PDB entry 7CJ0 | X-ray diffraction, 2.50 A resolution | chains E and F of the 4 polymer chains in the assembly

# Chain E
Name: Histone H3.3
Organism: Homo sapiens
UniProtKB: P84243 (H33_HUMAN); residues 57-135 here correspond to UniProt positions 58-136 (UniProt number = residue number + 1)
Amino-acid sequence (79 residues; each row starts with the number of its first residue):
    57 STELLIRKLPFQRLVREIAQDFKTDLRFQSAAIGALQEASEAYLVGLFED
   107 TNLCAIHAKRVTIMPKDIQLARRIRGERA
Not modelled in the structure: 57, 135
Swiss-Prot annotation at these positions:
  - modified residue: Ser57 (Phosphoserine), Lys64 (N6-(2-hydroxyisobutyryl)lysine), Lys79 (N6,N6,N6-trimethyllysine), Thr80 (Phosphothreonine), Ser86 (Phosphoserine), Thr107 (Phosphothreonine), Lys115 (N6-acetyllysine), Lys122 (N6-(2-hydroxyisobutyryl)lysine)

# Chain F
Name: Histone H4
Organism: Homo sapiens
UniProtKB: P62805 (H4_HUMAN); residues 1-102 here correspond to UniProt positions 2-103 (UniProt number = residue number + 1)
Amino-acid sequence (102 residues; numbered 1 to 102; the number before each row is that of its first residue):
     1 SGRGKGGKGLGKGGAKRHRKVLRDNIQGITKPAIRRLARRGGVKRISGLI
    51 YEETRGVLKVFLENVIRDAVTYTEHAKRKTVTAMDVVYALKRQGRTLYGF
   101 GG
Not modelled in the structure: 1-17, 102
Swiss-Prot annotation at these positions:
  - DNA-binding region: Lys16 to Lys20
  - modified residue: Ser1 (N-acetylserine), Arg3 (Asymmetric dimethylarginine), Lys5 (N6-(2-hydroxyisobutyryl)lysine), Lys8 (N6-(2-hydroxyisobutyryl)lysine), Lys12 (N6-(2-hydroxyisobutyryl)lysine), Lys16 (N6-(2-hydroxyisobutyryl)lysine), Lys20 (N6,N6,N6-trimethyllysine), Lys31 (N6-(2-hydroxyisobutyryl)lysine), Lys44 (N6-(2-hydroxyisobutyryl)lysine), Ser47 (Phosphoserine), Tyr51 (Phosphotyrosine), Lys59 (N6-(2-hydroxyisobutyryl)lysine), Lys77 (N6-(2-hydroxyisobutyryl)lysine), Lys79 (N6-(2-hydroxyisobutyryl)lysine), Thr80 (Phosphothreonine), Tyr88 (Phosphotyrosine), Lys91 (N6-(2-hydroxyisobutyryl)lysine)
  - cross-link (Glycyl lysine isopeptide (Lys-Gly)): Lys12 (interchain with G-Cter in SUMO2), Lys20 (interchain with G-Cter in SUMO2), Lys31 (interchain with G-Cter in SUMO2), Lys59 (interchain with G-Cter in SUMO2), Lys79 (interchain with G-Cter in SUMO2), Lys91 (interchain with G-Cter in SUMO2)

# Interface between chain E and chain F
Residue-residue contacts (93; chain E residue first):
  Glu59(E) with Arg40(F), salt bridge
  Leu60(E) with Arg36(F)
  Leu61(E) with Ala33(F); Arg36(F), hydrogen bond (backbone-side chain); Leu37(F), hydrophobic; Arg40(F)
  Ile62(E) with Leu37(F), hydrophobic
  Arg63(E) with Arg36(F)
  Pro66(E) with Gly28(F)
  Arg69(E) with Leu22(F); Asn25(F)
  Leu70(E) with Asn25(F); Ile26(F), hydrophobic; Ile29(F), hydrophobic; Leu62(F), hydrophobic
  Val71(E) with Ile66(F), hydrophobic
  Arg72(E) with Leu22(F)
  Glu73(E) with Leu22(F); Arg23(F), hydrogen bond (side chain-backbone); Asp24(F), hydrogen bond (side chain-backbone); Asn25(F), hydrogen bond
  Ile74(E) with Leu62(F), hydrophobic; Glu63(F); Ile66(F), hydrophobic
  Ala75(E) with Ile66(F), hydrophobic
  Gln76(E) with Lys20(F); Val21(F); Leu22(F), hydrogen bond (side chain-backbone)
  Phe78(E) with Glu63(F); Arg67(F)
  Lys79(E) with Arg78(F), hydrogen bond (side chain-backbone)
  Leu82(E) with Val70(F), hydrophobic; Lys79(F); Val81(F), hydrophobic
  Arg83(E) with Lys79(F), hydrogen bond (backbone-backbone); Thr80(F); Val81(F), hydrogen bond (backbone-backbone)
  Phe84(E) with Thr80(F); Val81(F), hydrophobic
  Gln85(E) with Thr80(F); Val81(F), hydrogen bond (backbone-backbone); Thr82(F), hydrogen bond; Ala83(F), hydrogen bond (side chain-backbone)
  Ala87(E) with Ala83(F), hydrophobic
  Ala88(E) with Val81(F); Thr82(F); Val86(F), hydrophobic
  Leu92(E) with Val86(F), hydrophobic
  Ala95(E) with Leu90(F), hydrophobic
  Ser96(E) with Leu58(F); Phe61(F); Leu62(F)
  Tyr99(E) with Val57(F); Phe61(F), hydrophobic; Tyr98(F)
  Leu100(E) with Leu37(F), hydrophobic; Leu58(F), hydrophobic
  Val101(E) with Leu37(F), hydrophobic; Arg40(F); Gly41(F)
  Leu103(E) with Val57(F), hydrophobic
  Phe104(E) with Leu37(F), hydrophobic; Ala38(F); Val43(F); Thr54(F)
  Glu105(E) with Gly41(F)
  Asn108(E) with Gly42(F); Val43(F)
  Val117(E) with Arg45(F), hydrogen bond (backbone-backbone)
  Thr118(E) with Arg45(F); Ile46(F); Ser47(F)
  Ile119(E) with Val43(F), hydrophobic; Arg45(F), hydrogen bond (backbone-backbone); Ile46(F); Ser47(F), hydrogen bond (backbone-backbone); Ile50(F)
  Met120(E) with Ser47(F); Ile50(F)
  Pro121(E) with Leu49(F); Ile50(F); Glu53(F)
  Ile124(E) with Ile50(F), hydrophobic
  Gln125(E) with Glu53(F), hydrogen bond
  Ile130(E) with Phe100(F)
  Arg131(E) with Tyr98(F), hydrogen bond
  Gly132(E) with Leu97(F); Tyr98(F); Gly99(F); Phe100(F), hydrogen bond (backbone-backbone); Gly101(F)
  Glu133(E) with Leu97(F); Tyr98(F)
Interface residues without a listed pair, chain E (50 interface residues in all): Phe67, Asp81, Ala91, Glu97, Arg128, Arg129, Arg134
Interface residues without a listed pair, chain F (50 interface residues in all): Ile34, Lys44, Lys59, Val65, Glu74

# In short
Chain E and chain F each contribute 50 residues to their interface, with 17 hydrogen bonds and 1 salt bridge.
Among the polar pairs are Glu59(E)-Arg40(F), Leu61(E)-Arg36(F) and Glu73(E)-Arg23(F). Curated annotation
(UniProt) lists a DNA-binding region on chain F.
Chain E is Histone H3.3 and chain F is Histone H4, both from Homo sapiens; the structure, Crystal structure of
DNAJC9 HBD in complex with H3.3-H4 dimer and MCM2 HBD, was determined by X-ray diffraction together with 7CIZ
from the same study.
